3G0Z - chain A; structure by X-ray diffraction, 2.00 A resolution.

[Chain A]
Molecule: CCR4-Not complex subunit Caf1
Organism: Schizosaccharomyces pombe
UniProtKB: O74856 (O74856_SCHPO); numbering as in UniProt (aligned over 1-332)
Chain sequence (333 residues; row label = number of the first residue in the row; numbering starts at 0):
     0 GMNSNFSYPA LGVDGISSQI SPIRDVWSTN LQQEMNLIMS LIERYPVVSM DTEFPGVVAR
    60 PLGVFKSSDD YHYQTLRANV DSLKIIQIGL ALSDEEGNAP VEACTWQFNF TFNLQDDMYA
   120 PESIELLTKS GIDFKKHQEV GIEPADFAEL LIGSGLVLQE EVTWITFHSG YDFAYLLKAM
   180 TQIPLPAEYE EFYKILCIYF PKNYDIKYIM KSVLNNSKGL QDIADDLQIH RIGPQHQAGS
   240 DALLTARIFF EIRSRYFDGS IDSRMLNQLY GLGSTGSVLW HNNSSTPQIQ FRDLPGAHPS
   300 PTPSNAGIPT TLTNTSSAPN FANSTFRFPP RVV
Not modelled in the structure: 0-19, 272-332
Differences from the reference sequence: expression tag (0)
Residues lining bound ligands:
  - Mn2+ (MN): Asp50, Phe166, Asp171
  - Zn2+ (ZN): Asp50, Thr51, Glu52, Asp240
From the paper describing this entry:
  - mutagenesis - D50A: abolished catalytic activity
  - catalytic residues: Asp50, His235 (proposed by the authors, not directly observed)
  - Zn2+ coordination: Asp50
  - conformationally variable residues: Asp50, Glu52
  - specificity-determining residues: Ser122, Leu125

[Overview]
Ligands of chain A: Zn2+ and Mn2+. From the paper: catalytic residues Asp50 and His235; D50A abolishes
catalytic activity.
Chain A is CCR4-Not complex subunit Caf1 (Schizosaccharomyces pombe); the structure, Structure of S. pombe
Pop2p - Zn2+ and Mn2+ bound form, was determined by X-ray diffraction together with 3G10 from the same study.
